PDB entry 6SEF | electron microscopy, 3.70 A resolution | chains D and I of the 11 polymer chains in the assembly

Chain D:
Molecule: Histone H2B type 1-C/E/F/G/I
From: Homo sapiens
UniProtKB: P62807 (H2B1C_HUMAN); residues 0-125 here correspond to UniProt positions 1-126 (UniProt number = residue number + 1)
Amino-acid sequence (126 residues; each row starts with the number of its first residue; numbering starts at 0):
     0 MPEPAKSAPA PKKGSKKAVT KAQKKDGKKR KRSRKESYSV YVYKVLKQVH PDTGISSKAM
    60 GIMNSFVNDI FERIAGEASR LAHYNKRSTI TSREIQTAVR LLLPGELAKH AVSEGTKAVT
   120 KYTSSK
Disordered / not traced: 0-32, 125
UniProt features mapped onto this chain:
  - modified residue: Pro1 (N-acetylproline), Glu2 (ADP-ribosyl glutamic acid), Lys5 (N6-(2-hydroxyisobutyryl)lysine), Ser6 (ADP-ribosylserine), Lys11 (N6-(beta-hydroxybutyryl)lysine), Lys12 (N6-(2-hydroxyisobutyryl)lysine), Ser14 (Phosphoserine), Lys15 (N6-acetyllysine), Lys16 (N6-(beta-hydroxybutyryl)lysine), Lys20 (N6-(2-hydroxyisobutyryl)lysine), Lys23 (N6-(2-hydroxyisobutyryl)lysine), Lys24 (N6-(2-hydroxyisobutyryl)lysine), Lys34 (N6-(2-hydroxyisobutyryl)lysine), Glu35 (PolyADP-ribosyl glutamic acid), Ser36 (Phosphoserine), Lys43 (N6-(2-hydroxyisobutyryl)lysine), Lys46 (N6-(2-hydroxyisobutyryl)lysine), Lys57 (N6,N6-dimethyllysine), Arg79 (Dimethylated arginine), Lys85 (N6,N6,N6-trimethyllysine) and 6 more in UniProt
  - glycosylation: Ser112 (O-linked (GlcNAc) serine)
  - cross-link (Glycyl lysine isopeptide (Lys-Gly)): Lys5 (interchain with G-Cter in SUMO2), Lys20 (interchain with G-Cter in SUMO2), Lys34 (interchain with G-Cter in ubiquitin), Lys120 (interchain with G-Cter in ubiquitin)

Chain I:
Molecule: 145-nt DNA strand
From: synthetic construct
Sequence (145 nucleotides; row label = number of the first residue in the row; numbers below 1 keep their minus sign (DA-72 is residue -72)):
   -72 ATCAGAATCC CGGTGCCGAG GCCGCTCAAT TGGTCGTAGA CAGCTCTAGC ACCGCTTAAA
   -12 CGCACGTACG CGCTGTCCCC CGCGTTTTAA CCGCCAAGGG GATTACTCCC TAGTCTCCAG
    48 GCACGTGTCA GATATATACA TCGAT

Interface between chain D and chain I:
Residue-residue contacts - 14 pairs, chain D then chain I:
  Tyr42(D) with DG-53(I), hydrogen bond to the phosphate; DG-52(I), phosphate contact
  Gly53(D) with DG-53(I), phosphate contact
  Ile54(D) with DA-54(I), sugar contact; DG-53(I), hydrogen bond to the phosphate
  Ser55(D) with DA-54(I), phosphate contact
  Ser56(D) with DA-54(I), hydrogen bond to the phosphate
  Lys85(D) with DG-34(I), phosphate contact
  Arg86(D) with DG-34(I), salt bridge to the phosphate; DA-33(I), salt bridge to the phosphate
  Ser87(D) with DA-35(I), hydrogen bond to the phosphate; DG-34(I), hydrogen bond to the phosphate
  Thr88(D) with DA-35(I), phosphate contact; DG-34(I), hydrogen bond to the phosphate
Also at the interface, not in a pair above, chain D (11 interface residues in all): Arg33, Lys46
Also at the interface, not in a pair above, chain I (8 interface residues in all): DT-47, DC-46

Overview:
11 residues of chain D and 8 residues of chain I are in contact, with 6 hydrogen bonds and 2 salt bridges.
Polar contacts include Tyr42(D)-DG-53(I), Ile54(D)-DG-53(I) and Ser56(D)-DA-54(I).
Here chain D is Histone H2B type 1-C/E/F/G/I (Homo sapiens) and chain I is a 145-nt DNA strand (synthetic
construct). Entry 6SEF (Class2C : CENP-A nucleosome in complex with CENP-C central region) was determined by
electron microscopy (same publication as 6SE0, 6SE6, 6SEE and 6SEG).
